9CVE - chains A and C of the 3 polymer chains in the assembly; structure by electron microscopy, 3.18 A resolution.

== Chain A (and C) ==
Molecule: Capsid protein
Source organism: Tulane virus
Notes: chain C of this document is another copy of the same molecule, construct and numbering; everything in this record applies to it too
Reference sequence: B2Y6D0 (B2Y6D0_9CALI); residues 1-534 here = UniProt positions 1-534
Chain sequence (534 residues; numbered 1 to 534; the number before each row is that of its first residue):
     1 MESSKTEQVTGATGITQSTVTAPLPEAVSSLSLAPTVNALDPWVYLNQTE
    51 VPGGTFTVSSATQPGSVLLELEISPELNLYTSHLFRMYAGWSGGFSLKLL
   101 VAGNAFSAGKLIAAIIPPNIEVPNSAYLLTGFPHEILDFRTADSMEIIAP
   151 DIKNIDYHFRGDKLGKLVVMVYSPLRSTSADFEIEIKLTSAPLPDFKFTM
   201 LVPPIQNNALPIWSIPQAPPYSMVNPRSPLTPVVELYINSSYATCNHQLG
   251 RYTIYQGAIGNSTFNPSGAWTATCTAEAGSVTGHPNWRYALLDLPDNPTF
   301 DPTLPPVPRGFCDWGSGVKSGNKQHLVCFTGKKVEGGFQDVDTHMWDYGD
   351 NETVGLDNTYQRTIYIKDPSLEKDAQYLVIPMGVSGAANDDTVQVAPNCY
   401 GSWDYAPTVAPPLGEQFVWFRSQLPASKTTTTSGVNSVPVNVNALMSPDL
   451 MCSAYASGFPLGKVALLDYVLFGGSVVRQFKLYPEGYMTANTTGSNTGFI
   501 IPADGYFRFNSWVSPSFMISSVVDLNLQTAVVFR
Not modelled in the structure: 1-19, 528-534 (chain C: 1-5, 528-534)
Differences from the reference sequence: variant Ser3 (Asn in B2Y6D0), His284 (Asn in B2Y6D0), Val334 (Phe in B2Y6D0), Glu335 (Ala in B2Y6D0), Thr343 (Ala in B2Y6D0), Lys367 (Ser in B2Y6D0), Met451 (Ile in B2Y6D0), Cys452 (Arg in B2Y6D0)

== How chain A and chain C interact ==
Residue-residue contacts (39):
  Ser32(A) - Ala27(C)
  Leu33(A) - Ala27(C)
  Leu33(A) - Ser29(C)
  Leu33(A) - Lys153(C)
  Leu33(A) - Asn154(C)
  Leu33(A) - Ile155(C)
  Leu33(A) - Asp156(C)
  Ala34(A) - Ala27(C)
  Pro35(A) - Leu24(C)  hydrophobic
  Pro35(A) - Pro25(C)
  Pro35(A) - Ala27(C)  hydrophobic
  Pro35(A) - Ile152(C)  hydrophobic
  Ala89(A) - Pro117(C)  hydrophobic
  Ala89(A) - Ile120(C)  hydrophobic
  Ile155(A) - Asn154(C)
  Ile155(A) - Ile155(C)
  Asp156(A) - Asn154(C)  hydrogen bond (backbone-backbone)
  Tyr157(A) - Ile152(C)
  Tyr157(A) - Lys153(C)  hydrogen bond (side chain-backbone)
  Tyr157(A) - Asn154(C)  hydrogen bond (backbone-side chain)
  Phe159(A) - Pro118(C)  hydrophobic
  Phe159(A) - Asn119(C)
  Phe159(A) - Ile152(C)  hydrophobic
  Phe159(A) - Asn154(C)
  Arg160(A) - Asn119(C)
  Arg160(A) - Ile120(C)
  Asp162(A) - Asn154(C)
  Met200(A) - Leu24(C)  hydrophobic
  Met200(A) - Pro117(C)  hydrophobic
  Met200(A) - Ile152(C)  hydrophobic
  Val202(A) - Pro117(C)  hydrophobic
  Val202(A) - Phe132(C)  hydrophobic
  Pro203(A) - Leu128(C)
  Pro203(A) - Gly131(C)
  Pro203(A) - Phe132(C)  hydrophobic
  Ile205(A) - Leu128(C)  hydrophobic
  Thr299(A) - Tyr400(C)  hydrogen bond
  Asp301(A) - Tyr400(C)  hydrogen bond
  Thr303(A) - Gly401(C)
Other interface residues (no listed pair), chain A (21 interface residues in all): Thr36, Leu201, Gln206
Other interface residues (no listed pair), chain C (19 interface residues in all): Pro133

== In short ==
Chain A and chain C form an interface of 21 and 19 residues respectively; the contacts include 5 hydrogen
bonds. Polar pairs include Tyr157(A)-Lys153(C), Tyr157(A)-Asn154(C) and Thr299(A)-Tyr400(C).
Both chains are Capsid protein (Tulane virus). Entry 9CVE (Cryo-EM structure of Tulane virus 9-6-17 variant
capsid protein VP1 5-12-18) was determined by electron microscopy together with 9CVF, 9CVG, 8VGR, 8VJR and
8VJS from the same study.
